PDB entry 1FB1 | X-ray diffraction, 3.10 A resolution | chains A and E of the 5 polymer chains in the assembly

== Chain A (and E) ==
Protein: GTP cyclohydrolase I
Organism: Homo sapiens
Notes: EC 3.5.4.16; chain E of this document is another copy of the same molecule, construct and numbering; everything in this record applies to it too
Reference sequence: P30793 (GCH1_HUMAN); numbering as in UniProt (aligned over 55-250)
Sequence (196 residues; row label = number of the first residue in the row):
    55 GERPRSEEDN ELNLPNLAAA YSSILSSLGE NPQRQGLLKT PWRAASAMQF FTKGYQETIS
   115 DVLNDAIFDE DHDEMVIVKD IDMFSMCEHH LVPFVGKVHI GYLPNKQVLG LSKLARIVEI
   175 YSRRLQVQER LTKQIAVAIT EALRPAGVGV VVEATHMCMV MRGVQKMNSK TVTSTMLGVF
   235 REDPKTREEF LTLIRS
UniProt features mapped onto this chain:
  - binding site (Zn(2+)): Cys141, His144, Cys212
  - modified residue (Phosphoserine): Ser60, Ser81
  - natural variant: Leu71 (L71Q: In DRD), Ala74 (A74V: In DRD), Tyr75 (Y75C: Found in patients with DRD; uncertain significance), Leu79 (L79P: In DRD), Gly83 (G83A: In DRD), Arg88 to Gln89 (deletion: In DRD), Arg88 (R88P: In DRD; R88W: In DRD), Gly90 (G90V: In DRD), Met102 (M102K: In DRD; M102R: In DRD), Thr106 (T106I: In DRD), Gly108 (G108D: In HPABH4B), Asp115 (D115N: In DRD), 22 further natural variant entries in UniProt
Metal / ion sites: Zn2+: Cys141, His144, Cys212 (together with isopropyl alcohol)
From the paper describing this entry:
  - Zn2+ coordination: Cys141, Cys212

== How chain A and chain E interact ==
Residue-residue contacts (40):
  Ile121(A) - His143(E)
  Asp125(A) - Lys187(E)  salt bridge
  His126(A) - Glu183(E)
  His126(A) - Ser228(E)
  Asp127(A) - Arg235(E)  salt bridge
  Glu128(A) - Ser228(E)
  Glu128(A) - Thr229(E)  hydrogen bond
  Glu128(A) - Met230(E)  hydrogen bond (side chain-backbone)
  Glu128(A) - Arg235(E)  salt bridge
  Met129(A) - Val226(E)
  Met129(A) - Ser228(E)
  Val130(A) - Val226(E)
  Ile131(A) - Thr225(E)
  Ile131(A) - Val226(E)  hydrogen bond (backbone-backbone)
  Val132(A) - Thr225(E)
  Lys133(A) - Asn222(E)
  Lys133(A) - Ser223(E)
  Lys133(A) - Lys224(E)  hydrogen bond (backbone-backbone)
  Asp134(A) - Met221(E)
  Asp134(A) - Asn222(E)
  Asp134(A) - Ser223(E)
  Ile135(A) - Lys220(E)
  Asp136(A) - Lys220(E)  hydrogen bond (backbone-side chain)
  Asp136(A) - Met221(E)
  Lys151(A) - Asn222(E)  hydrogen bond
  Val162(A) - Glu183(E)
  Leu165(A) - Glu183(E)
  Leu165(A) - His210(E)
  Leu165(A) - Thr225(E)
  Ala169(A) - Met213(E)  hydrophobic
  Ala169(A) - Val218(E)  hydrophobic
  Ala169(A) - Lys220(E)  hydrogen bond (backbone-side chain)
  Glu173(A) - Val218(E)
  Glu242(A) - Glu242(E)
  Glu243(A) - Ser228(E)
  Glu243(A) - Arg241(E)  salt bridge
  Thr246(A) - Arg249(E)
  Arg249(A) - Arg249(E)
  Ser250(A) - Glu207(E)
  Ser250(A) - Arg249(E)  hydrogen bond
Other interface residues (no listed pair), chain A (28 interface residues in all): Asp123, Ser166, Val172, Lys239, Leu247
Other interface residues (no listed pair), chain E (27 interface residues in all): His144, Val181, Cys212, Thr227, Lys239, Leu245

== Overview ==
28 residues of chain A and 27 residues of chain E are in contact; the contacts include 8 hydrogen bonds and 4
salt bridges. Among the polar pairs are Asp125(A)-Lys187(E), Asp127(A)-Arg235(E) and Glu128(A)-Arg235(E).
Cys141(A), His144(A) and Cys212(A) coordinate Zn2+. UniProt lists 3 Zn2+-binding residues on chain A. From the
paper: Zn2+ coordination by Cys141(A) and Cys212(A).
Both chains are GTP cyclohydrolase I (Homo sapiens). Entry 1FB1 (Crystal structure of human GTP cyclohydrolase
I) was determined by X-ray diffraction together with 1FBX from the same study.
